8GLG - chains A and B; structure by X-ray diffraction, 1.60 A resolution.

# Chain A
Name: T-cell surface glycoprotein CD1b
Source organism: Homo sapiens
UniProtKB: P29016 (CD1B_HUMAN); residues 2-278 here correspond to UniProt positions 20-296 (UniProt number = residue number + 18)
Sequence (300 residues; each row starts with the number of its first residue):
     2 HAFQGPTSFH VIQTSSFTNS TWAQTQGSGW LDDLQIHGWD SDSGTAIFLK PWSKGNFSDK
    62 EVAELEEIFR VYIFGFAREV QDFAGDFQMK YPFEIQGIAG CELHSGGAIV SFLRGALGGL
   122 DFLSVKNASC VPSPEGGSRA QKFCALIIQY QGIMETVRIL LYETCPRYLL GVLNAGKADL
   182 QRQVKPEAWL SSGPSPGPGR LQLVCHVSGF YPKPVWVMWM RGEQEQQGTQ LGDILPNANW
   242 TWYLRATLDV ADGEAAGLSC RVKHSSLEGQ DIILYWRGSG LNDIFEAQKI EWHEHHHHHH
Unresolved in the structure: 2-3, 284-301
Differences from the reference sequence: expression tag (279-301)
Swiss-Prot annotation at these positions:
  - glycosylation (N-linked (GlcNAc...) asparagine): Asn20, Asn57, Asn128, Asn240
Disulfides: Cys102-Cys166, Cys131-Cys145, Cys206-Cys261
Covalent attachments: glycan linked to Asn20, Asn57
Ligand contacts:
  - tetracosyl octadecanoate (CUY): Val12, Ile13, Gln14, Gly28, Ser29, Gly30, His38, Trp40, Ala47, Phe49, Glu67, Phe70, Tyr73, Ile74, Phe77, Glu80, Val81, Phe84, Ala85, Phe88, Met90, Ile96, Gln97, Gly98, Ile99, Ala100, Leu114, Arg115, Gly116, Ala117, Leu118, Phe123, Leu124, Arg140, Phe144, Leu147, Ile148, Tyr151
  - L9Q ((1S)-2-{[(S)-(2-aminoethoxy)(hydroxy)phosphoryl]oxy}-1-[(octadecanoyloxy)methyl]ethyl (9Z)-octadec-9-enoate): Phe10, Val12, His38, Ser54, Phe58, Val63, Leu66, Glu68, Ile69, Phe70, Val72, Tyr73, Gly76, Phe77, Arg79, Glu80, Ala100, Gly101, Leu114, Leu124, Val126, Ala129, Cys131, Phe144, Ile148, Ile154, Met155, Thr157, Val158, Leu161, Leu162, Thr165, Cys166, Tyr169

# Chain B
Name: Beta-2-microglobulin
Source organism: Homo sapiens
UniProtKB: P61769 (B2MG_HUMAN); residues 3-101 here correspond to UniProt positions 21-119 (UniProt number = residue number + 18)
Sequence (101 residues; row label = number of the first residue in the row):
     1 PKIQRTPKIQ VYSRHPAENG KSNFLNCYVS GFHPSDIEVD LLKNGERIEK VEHSDLSFSK
    61 DWSFYLLYYT EFTPTEKDEY ACRVNHVTLS QPKIVKWDRD M
Unresolved in the structure: 101
Differences from the reference sequence: expression tag (1-2)
Swiss-Prot annotation at these positions:
  - modified residue: Gln4 (Pyrrolidone carboxylic acid)
  - glycosylation: Ile3 (N-linked (Glc) (glycation) isoleucine), Lys21 (N-linked (Glc) (glycation) lysine), Lys43 (N-linked (Glc) (glycation) lysine), Lys50 (N-linked (Glc) (glycation) lysine), Lys60 (N-linked (Glc) (glycation) lysine), Lys93 (N-linked (Glc) (glycation) lysine), Lys96 (N-linked (Glc) (glycation) lysine)
Disulfides: Cys27-Cys82

# Chain A / chain B interface
Contacting residue pairs (59; chain A residue first):
  Ile13(A) - Leu56(B)
  Ile13(A) - Ser57(B)
  Ile13(A) - Phe58(B)  hydrophobic
  Gln14(A) - Phe58(B)
  Thr15(A) - Leu56(B)
  Thr15(A) - Phe58(B)
  Thr15(A) - Phe64(B)
  Ser17(A) - Ser35(B)
  Gln27(A) - Leu56(B)
  Ser29(A) - Leu56(B)
  Trp31(A) - Leu56(B)
  Trp31(A) - Ser57(B)
  Gln36(A) - Asp55(B)  hydrogen bond
  Glu95(A) - His33(B)
  Glu95(A) - Pro34(B)
  Glu95(A) - Ser35(B)  hydrogen bond
  Glu95(A) - Phe64(B)
  Gln97(A) - His33(B)  hydrogen bond
  Gln97(A) - Phe58(B)
  Gln97(A) - Trp62(B)  hydrogen bond (side chain-backbone)
  Gln97(A) - Phe64(B)
  Gly98(A) - Phe58(B)
  Ile99(A) - Trp62(B)  hydrophobic
  Arg115(A) - Lys60(B)
  Arg115(A) - Trp62(B)
  Gly116(A) - Trp62(B)
  Ala117(A) - Trp62(B)  hydrophobic
  Leu118(A) - Pro1(B)  hydrophobic
  Gly119(A) - Pro1(B)
  Gly119(A) - His33(B)
  Gly120(A) - Arg5(B)  hydrogen bond (backbone-side chain)
  Gly120(A) - His33(B)  hydrogen bond (backbone-side chain)
  Gly120(A) - Asp61(B)
  Gly120(A) - Trp62(B)
  Asp122(A) - Trp62(B)  hydrogen bond
  Glu188(A) - Arg14(B)  salt bridge
  Glu188(A) - His15(B)  salt bridge
  Glu188(A) - Pro16(B)
  Trp190(A) - Arg14(B)
  Trp190(A) - His15(B)
  Trp190(A) - Pro16(B)  hydrophobic
  Ser192(A) - Arg99(B)
  Ser193(A) - Asp100(B)
  Ser209(A) - Arg14(B)  hydrogen bond (side chain-backbone)
  Gly210(A) - Arg14(B)
  Asp234(A) - Lys8(B)  salt bridge
  Leu236(A) - Gln10(B)
  Leu236(A) - Tyr12(B)
  Leu236(A) - Tyr28(B)  hydrophobic
  Pro237(A) - Tyr12(B)  hydrogen bond (backbone-side chain)
  Pro237(A) - Tyr28(B)
  Pro237(A) - Leu67(B)
  Asn238(A) - Arg14(B)
  Asn238(A) - Asn26(B)  hydrogen bond
  Asn238(A) - Leu67(B)
  Ala239(A) - Leu67(B)
  Ala239(A) - Tyr69(B)
  Tyr244(A) - Tyr12(B)  hydrophobic
  Tyr244(A) - Ser13(B)
Interface residues without a listed pair, chain A (36 interface residues in all): Asp34, Gly39, Leu121, Gly194, Thr242
Interface residues without a listed pair, chain B (28 interface residues in all): Ile3, Tyr65

# Summary
The interface between chain A and chain B involves 36 residues on one side and 28 on the other; the contacts
include 10 hydrogen bonds and 3 salt bridges. Polar contacts include Glu188(A)-Arg14(B), Glu188(A)-His15(B)
and Asp234(A)-Lys8(B). Chain A binds compound L9Q and tetracosyl octadecanoate.
Here chain A is T-cell surface glycoprotein CD1b and chain B is Beta-2-microglobulin, both from Homo sapiens.
Entry 8GLG (Crystal Structure of Human CD1b in Complex with Phosphatidylethanolamine C34:1) was determined by
X-ray diffraction, deposited together with 8GLE, 8GLF, 8GLH and 8GLI.
